5ZWO - chains A and B of the 60 polymer chains in the assembly; structure by electron microscopy, 3.90 A resolution.

Chain A:
Protein: Pre-mRNA-splicing factor 8
Source organism: Saccharomyces cerevisiae S288c
UniProtKB: P33334 (PRP8_YEAST); residue numbers follow UniProt; this construct covers 1-2413
Sequence (2413 residues; numbered 1 to 2413; the number before each row is that of its first residue):
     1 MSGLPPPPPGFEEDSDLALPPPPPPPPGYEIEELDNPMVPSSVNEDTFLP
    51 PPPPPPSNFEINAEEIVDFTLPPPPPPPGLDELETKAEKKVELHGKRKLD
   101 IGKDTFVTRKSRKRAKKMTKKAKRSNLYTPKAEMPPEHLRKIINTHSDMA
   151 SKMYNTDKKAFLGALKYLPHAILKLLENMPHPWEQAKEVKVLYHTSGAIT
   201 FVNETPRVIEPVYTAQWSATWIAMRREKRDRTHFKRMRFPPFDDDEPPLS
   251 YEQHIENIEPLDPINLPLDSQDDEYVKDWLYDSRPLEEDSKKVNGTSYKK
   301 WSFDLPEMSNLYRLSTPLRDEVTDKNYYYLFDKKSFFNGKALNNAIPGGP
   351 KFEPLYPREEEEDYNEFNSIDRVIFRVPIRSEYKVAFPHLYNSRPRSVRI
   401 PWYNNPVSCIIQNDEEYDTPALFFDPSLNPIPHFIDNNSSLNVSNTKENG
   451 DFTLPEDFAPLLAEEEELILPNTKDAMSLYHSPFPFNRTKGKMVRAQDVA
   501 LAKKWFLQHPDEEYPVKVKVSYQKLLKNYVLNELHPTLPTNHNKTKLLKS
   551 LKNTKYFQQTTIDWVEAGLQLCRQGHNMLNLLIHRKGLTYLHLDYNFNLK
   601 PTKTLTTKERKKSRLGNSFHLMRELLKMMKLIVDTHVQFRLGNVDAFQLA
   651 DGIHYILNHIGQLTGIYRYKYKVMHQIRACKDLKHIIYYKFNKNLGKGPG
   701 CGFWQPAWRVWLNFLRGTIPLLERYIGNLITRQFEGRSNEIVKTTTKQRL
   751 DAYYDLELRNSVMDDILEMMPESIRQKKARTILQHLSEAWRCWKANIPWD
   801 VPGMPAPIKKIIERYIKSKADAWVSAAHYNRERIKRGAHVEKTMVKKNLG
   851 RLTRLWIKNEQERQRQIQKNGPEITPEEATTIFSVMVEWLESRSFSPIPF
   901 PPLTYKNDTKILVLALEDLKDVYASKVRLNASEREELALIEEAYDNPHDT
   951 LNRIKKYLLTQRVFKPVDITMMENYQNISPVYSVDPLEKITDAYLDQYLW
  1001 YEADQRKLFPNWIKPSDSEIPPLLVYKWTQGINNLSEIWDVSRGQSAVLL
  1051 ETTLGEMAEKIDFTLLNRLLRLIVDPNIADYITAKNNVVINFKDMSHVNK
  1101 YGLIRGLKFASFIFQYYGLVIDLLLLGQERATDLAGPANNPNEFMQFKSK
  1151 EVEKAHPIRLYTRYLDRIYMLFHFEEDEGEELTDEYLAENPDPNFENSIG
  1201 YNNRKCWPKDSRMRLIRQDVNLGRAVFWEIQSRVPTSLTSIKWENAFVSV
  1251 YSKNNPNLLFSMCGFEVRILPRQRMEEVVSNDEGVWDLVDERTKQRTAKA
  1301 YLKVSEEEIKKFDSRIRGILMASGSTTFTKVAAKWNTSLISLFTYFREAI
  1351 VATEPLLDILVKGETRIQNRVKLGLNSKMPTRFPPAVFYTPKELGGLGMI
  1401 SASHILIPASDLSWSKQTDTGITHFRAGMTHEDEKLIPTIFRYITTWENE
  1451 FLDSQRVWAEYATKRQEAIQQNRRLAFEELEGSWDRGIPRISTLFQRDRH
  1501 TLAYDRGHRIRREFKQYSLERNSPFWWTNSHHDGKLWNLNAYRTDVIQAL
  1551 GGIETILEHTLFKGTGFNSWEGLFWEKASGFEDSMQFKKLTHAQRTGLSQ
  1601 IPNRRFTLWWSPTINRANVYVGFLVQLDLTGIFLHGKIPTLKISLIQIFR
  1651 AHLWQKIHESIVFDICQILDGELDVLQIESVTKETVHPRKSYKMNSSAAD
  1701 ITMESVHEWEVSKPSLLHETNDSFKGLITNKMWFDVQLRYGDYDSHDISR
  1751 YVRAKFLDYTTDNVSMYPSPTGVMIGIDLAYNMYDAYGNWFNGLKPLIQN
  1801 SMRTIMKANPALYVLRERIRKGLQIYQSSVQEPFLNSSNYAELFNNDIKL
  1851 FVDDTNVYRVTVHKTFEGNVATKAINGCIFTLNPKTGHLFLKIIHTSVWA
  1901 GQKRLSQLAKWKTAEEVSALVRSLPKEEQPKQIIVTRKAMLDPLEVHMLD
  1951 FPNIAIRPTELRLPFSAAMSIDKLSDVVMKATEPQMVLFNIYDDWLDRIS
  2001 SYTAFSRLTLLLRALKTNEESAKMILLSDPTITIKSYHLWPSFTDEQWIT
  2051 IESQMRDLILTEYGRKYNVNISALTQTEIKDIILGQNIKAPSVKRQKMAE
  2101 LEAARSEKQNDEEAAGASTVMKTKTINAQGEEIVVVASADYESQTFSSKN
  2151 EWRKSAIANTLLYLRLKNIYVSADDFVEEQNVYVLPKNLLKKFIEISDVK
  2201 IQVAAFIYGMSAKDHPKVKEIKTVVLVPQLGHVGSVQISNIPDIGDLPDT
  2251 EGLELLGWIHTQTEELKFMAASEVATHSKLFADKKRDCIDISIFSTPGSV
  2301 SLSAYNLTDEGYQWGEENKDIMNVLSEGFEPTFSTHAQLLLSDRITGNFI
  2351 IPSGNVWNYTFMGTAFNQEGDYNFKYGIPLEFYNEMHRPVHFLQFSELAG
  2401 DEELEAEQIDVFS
Unresolved in the structure: 1-130, 432-454, 737-748, 2086-2149, 2402-2413
Curated features (UniProtKB/Swiss-Prot):
  - region: Met1585 to Leu1598 (Important for branch point selection)
  - mutagenesis: His1658 (H1658S: No effect on viability), Glu1684 (E1684Q: No effect on viability), His1687 (H1687S: No effect on viability), Asp1700 (D1700N: No effect on viability), Asp1735 (D1735N: No effect on viability), Asp1853 (D1853A: Alters protein folding. Severely impaired growth. Strongly reduced growth at 35 degrees Celsius; when associated with A-1854; D1853N: Reduced growth at 30 degrees Celsius ...), Asp1854 (D1854A: Reduced growth at 30 degrees Celsius. Strongly reduced growth at 16 degrees Celsius. Strongly reduced growth at 35 degrees Celsius; when associated with A-1853 ...), Thr1855 (T1855A: Reduced growth at 30 degrees Celsius. Strongly reduced growth at 16 degrees Celsius), Thr1936 (T1936A: Reduced growth at 30 degrees Celsius. Strongly reduced growth at 16 degrees Celsius), Arg1937 (R1937K: Severely impaired growth. Reduced growth at 30 degrees Celsius. Strongly reduced growth at 16 degrees Celsius)

Chain B:
Molecule: U5 snRNA
Source organism: Saccharomyces cerevisiae S288c
Sequence (214 nucleotides; each row starts with the number of its first residue):
     1 AAGCAGCUUUACAGAUCAAUGGCGGAGGGAGGUCAACAUCAAGAACUGUG
    51 GGCCUUUUAUUGCCUAUAGAACUUAUAACGAACAUGGUUCUUGCCUUUUA
   101 CCAGAACCAUCCGGGUGUUGUCUCCAUAGAAACAGGUAAAGCUGUCCGUU
   151 ACUGUGGGCUUGCCAUAUUUUUUGGAACUUUUCUGCCCUUUUUCUCAAUG
   201 AGUAAGGAGGGCGU
Unresolved in the structure: 54-61, 184-214

Interface between chain A and chain B:
Contacting residue pairs (74):
  His170(A) with C112(B), phosphate contact
  Thr205(A) with U33(B), hydrogen bond to the base
  Arg207(A) with U33(B), base contact; G114(B), salt bridge to the phosphate
  Arg284(A) with U33(B), base contact
  Asn294(A) with G31(B), phosphate contact; G32(B), hydrogen bond to the phosphate
  Gly295(A) with G31(B), phosphate contact; G32(B), phosphate contact
  Thr296(A) with G31(B), sugar contact; G32(B), phosphate contact; U33(B), phosphate contact
  Ser297(A) with G32(B), hydrogen bond to the phosphate; U33(B), hydrogen bond to the phosphate
  Tyr298(A) with G32(B), phosphate contact
  Lys299(A) with G115(B), salt bridge to the phosphate
  Lys340(A) with G104(B), hydrogen bond to the phosphate; A105(B), salt bridge to the phosphate
  Glu353(A) with A103(B), phosphate contact; G104(B), hydrogen bond to the phosphate
  Leu355(A) with A105(B), sugar contact
  Phe484(A) with A81(B), base contact
  Arg488(A) with A81(B), base contact
  Arg495(A) with G80(B), base contact; C112(B), hydrogen bond to the sugar; G113(B), salt bridge to the phosphate
  Asp498(A) with A82(B), sugar contact
  Ala500(A) with C83(B), phosphate contact
  Lys503(A) with C83(B), salt bridge to the phosphate
  Lys527(A) with G104(B), salt bridge to the phosphate
  Asn532(A) with C83(B), hydrogen bond to the phosphate; A84(B), phosphate contact
  Leu534(A) with A105(B), phosphate contact
  His535(A) with A106(B), phosphate contact
  Pro539(A) with C79(B), hydrogen bond to the base
  Thr540(A) with C40(B), base contact; C79(B), base contact
  Asn541(A) with C40(B), base contact; C112(B), base contact; G113(B), base contact; G114(B), base contact
  His542(A) with U39(B), base contact; C40(B), base contact
  Thr545(A) with A36(B), phosphate contact
  Lys546(A) with G113(B), sugar contact; G114(B), salt bridge to the phosphate
  Lys549(A) with A35(B), phosphate contact
  Asn617(A) with U99(B), hydrogen bond to the sugar
  Arg668(A) with U99(B), base contact
  Tyr669(A) with U99(B), hydrogen bond to the sugar
  Lys670(A) with G86(B), salt bridge to the phosphate; C101(B), salt bridge to the phosphate
  Tyr671(A) with C101(B), sugar contact
  Lys672(A) with U85(B), salt bridge to the phosphate; G86(B), salt bridge to the phosphate; C101(B), hydrogen bond to the phosphate
  His675(A) with C102(B), phosphate contact; A103(B), salt bridge to the phosphate
  Gln676(A) with A84(B), phosphate contact; U85(B), hydrogen bond to the phosphate
  Asn713(A) with A84(B), sugar contact
  Arg716(A) with A84(B), hydrogen bond to the base; C111(B), hydrogen bond to the base; C112(B), hydrogen bond to the base
  Gly717(A) with A84(B), sugar contact; U85(B), sugar contact
  Pro720(A) with U110(B), sugar contact
  Leu721(A) with U85(B), sugar contact
  His839(A) with C95(B), base contact
  Lys1362(A) with C94(B), salt bridge to the phosphate
  Asn1369(A) with C95(B), phosphate contact
  Leu1373(A) with C95(B), sugar contact
  Lys1378(A) with U96(B), base contact
  Met1379(A) with U96(B), base contact
Other interface residues (no listed pair), chain A (60 interface residues in all): Leu173, Lys190, Lys300, Phe352, Pro357, Lys492, Lys504, Thr537, Phe714, Arg836, Arg1366
Other interface residues (no listed pair), chain B (35 interface residues in all): C37, U91, A100, U116

In short:
Chain A and chain B form an interface of 60 and 35 residues respectively; the contacts include 16 hydrogen
bonds and 13 salt bridges. Polar contacts include Thr205(A)-U33(B), Pro539(A)-C79(B) and Arg716(A)-A84(B).
Curated annotation (UniProt) lists 10 mutagenesis sites on chain A.
Chain A is Pre-mRNA-splicing factor 8 and chain B is U5 snRNA, both from Saccharomyces cerevisiae S288c; the
structure, Cryo-EM structure of the yeast B complex at average resolution of 3.9 angstrom, was determined by
electron microscopy, deposited together with 5ZWM and 5ZWN.
